4M44 - chains A and C of the 6 polymer chains in the assembly; structure by X-ray diffraction, 2.50 A resolution.

== Chain A (and C) ==
Protein: Hemagglutinin HA1
From: Influenza B virus
Notes: fragment: Hemagglutinin HA1; chain C of this document is another copy of the same molecule, construct and numbering; everything in this record applies to it too
UniProtKB: A3DQM7 (A3DQM7_9INFB); the construct lacks a stretch of the UniProt sequence, so the offset changes along the chain: 1-163 = UniProt 16-178; 164-344 = UniProt 181-361
Sequence (346 residues; each row starts with the number of its first residue; a row labelled like 163A-163B holds insertion residues (163A, then the next letters in order)):
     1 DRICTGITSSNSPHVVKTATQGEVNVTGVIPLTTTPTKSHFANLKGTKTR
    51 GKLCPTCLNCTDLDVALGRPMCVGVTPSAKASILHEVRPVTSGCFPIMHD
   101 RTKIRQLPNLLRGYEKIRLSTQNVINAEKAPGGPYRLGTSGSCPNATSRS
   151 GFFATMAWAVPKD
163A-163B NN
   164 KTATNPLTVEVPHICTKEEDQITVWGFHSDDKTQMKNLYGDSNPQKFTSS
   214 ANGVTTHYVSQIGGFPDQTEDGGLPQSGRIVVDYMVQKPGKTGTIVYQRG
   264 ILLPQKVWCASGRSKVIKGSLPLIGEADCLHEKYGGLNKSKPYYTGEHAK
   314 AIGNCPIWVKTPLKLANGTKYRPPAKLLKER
Unresolved in the structure: 342-344
Cystine bridges: Cys54-Cys57, Cys60-Cys72, Cys94-Cys143, Cys178-Cys272, Cys292-Cys318
Glycans and other covalent adducts: N-acetylglucosamine (NAG) linked to Asn25, Asn59, Asn145, Asn163B, Asn301, Asn330
Reported in the primary citation:
  - binding site for N-acetyl-alpha-neuraminic acid: Phe95, Arg136, Thr139, Ser140, Gly141, Trp158, Asp193, Gln239, Ser240
  - binding site for beta-D-galactopyranose: Pro238
  - conformationally variable residues (loop rearrangement): Thr139 to Gly141

== Chain A / chain C interface ==
Contacting residue pairs (20; chain A residue first):
  Arg88(A) with Pro252(C), hydrogen bond (side chain-backbone); Lys254(C)
  Asp100(A) with Lys254(C), salt bridge
  Arg101(A) with Glu173(C), salt bridge; Ser213(C), hydrogen bond (backbone-side chain); Thr257(C)
  Asn206(A) with Asn168(C), hydrogen bond
  Pro207(A) with Asn168(C); Pro169(C)
  Lys209(A) with Lys209(C)
  Thr219(A) with Thr218(C)
  His220(A) with Thr211(C); Thr218(C); His220(C)
  Tyr221(A) with Thr218(C)
  Val222(A) with Pro169(C), hydrophobic; Val259(C), hydrophobic
  Ser223(A) with Thr171(C)
  Gln224(A) with Thr171(C)
  Pro229(A) with Glu173(C)
Interface residues without a listed pair, chain A (15 interface residues in all): Thr102, Lys103
Interface residues without a listed pair, chain C (17 interface residues in all): Gly216, Lys251, Gly253, Thr255

== Summary ==
The interface between chain A and chain C involves 15 residues on one side and 17 on the other; the contacts
include 3 hydrogen bonds and 2 salt bridges. Among the polar pairs are Asp100(A)-Lys254(C),
Arg101(A)-Glu173(C) and Arg88(A)-Pro252(C). The paper reports a binding site for N-acetyl-alpha-neuraminic
acid at Phe95(A), Arg136(A) and Thr139(A) among others; a binding site for beta-D-galactopyranose at
Pro238(A).
Chain A and chain C are both Hemagglutinin HA1 (Influenza B virus); the structure, Crystal structure of
hemagglutinin of influenza virus B/Yamanashi/166/1998 in complex with avian-like receptor LSTa, was determined
by X-ray diffraction, deposited together with 4M40.
